Entry 8THL (electron microscopy, 3.10 A resolution); this record covers chains A and B of the 5 polymer chains in the assembly.

# Chain A
Name: Guanine nucleotide-binding protein G(i) subunit alpha-2, Guanine nucleotide-binding protein G(s) subunit alpha isoforms short, Guanine nucleotide-binding protein G(q) subunit alpha
Organism: Homo sapiens
Reference sequence: chimeric construct of P04899, P63092, P50148: residues 1-57 from P04899 (GNAI2_HUMAN) positions 1-57 (same numbers); residues 66-235 from P63092 positions 204-373 (UniProt number = residue number + 138); residues 236-246 from P50148 positions 349-359 (UniProt number = residue number + 113)
Sequence (246 residues; each row starts with the number of its first residue):
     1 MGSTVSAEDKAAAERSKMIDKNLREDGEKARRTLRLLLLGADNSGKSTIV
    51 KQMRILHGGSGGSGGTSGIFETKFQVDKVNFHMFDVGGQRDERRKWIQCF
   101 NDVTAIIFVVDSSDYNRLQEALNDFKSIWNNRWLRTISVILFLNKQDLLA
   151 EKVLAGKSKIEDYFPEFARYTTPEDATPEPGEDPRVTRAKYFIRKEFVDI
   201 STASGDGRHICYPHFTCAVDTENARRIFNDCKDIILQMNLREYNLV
Disordered / not traced: 1-4, 52-67, 88-92, 174-182
Differences from the reference sequence: conflict Ser3 (Cys in P04899), Arg31 (Ala in P04899), Thr33 (Glu in P04899), 18 further conflict positions vs the reference (P50148) not listed; linker (58-65)
Curated features (UniProtKB/Swiss-Prot):
  - binding site (GTP): Gly40, Ala41, Ser44 to Ser47
  - binding site (Mg(2+)): Ser47
  - lipidation: Gly2 (N-myristoyl glycine)

# Chain B
Name: Guanine nucleotide-binding protein G(I)/G(S)/G(T) subunit beta-1
Organism: Homo sapiens
Reference sequence: P62873 (GBB1_HUMAN); numbering as in UniProt (aligned over 2-340)
Sequence (358 residues; numbered -17 to 340; the number before each row is that of its first residue; numbers below 1 keep their minus sign (Met-17 is residue -17)):
   -17 MHHHHHHLEVLFQGPGSSGSELDQLRQEAEQLKNQIRDARKACADATLSQ
    33 ITNNIDPVGRIQMRTRRTLRGHLAKIYAMHWGTDSRLLVSASQDGKLIIW
    83 DSYTTNKVHAIPLRSSWVMTCAYAPSGNYVACGGLDNICSIYNLKTREGN
   133 VRVSRELAGHTGYLSCCRFLDDNQIVTSSGDTTCALWDIETGQQTTTFTG
   183 HTGDVMSLSLAPDTRLFVSGACDASAKLWDVREGMCRQTFTGHESDINAI
   233 CFFPNGNAFATGSDDATCRLFDLRADQELMTYSHDNIICGITSVSFSKSG
   283 RLLLAGYDDFNCNVWDALKADRAGVLAGHDNRVSCLGVTDDGMAVATGSW
   333 DSFLKIWN
Disordered / not traced: -17 to 2
Differences from the reference sequence: expression tag (-17 to 1)
Curated features (UniProtKB/Swiss-Prot):
  - modified residue: Ser2 (N-acetylserine), His266 (Phosphohistidine)
  - natural variant: Leu30 (L30F: In MRD42; uncertain significance), Arg52 (R52G: In MRD42), Gly64 (G64V: In MRD42), Asp76 (D76E: In MRD42; D76G: In MRD42), Gly77 (G77S: In MRD42), Lys78 (K78R: In MRD42), Ile80 (I80N: In MRD42; I80T: In MRD42), His91 (H91R: In MRD42; uncertain significance), Ala92 (A92T: In MRD42), Pro94 (P94S: In MRD42), Leu95 (L95P: In MRD42), Arg96 (R96L: In MRD42), 5 further natural variant entries in UniProt

# Chain A / chain B interface
Contacting residue pairs (38; chain A residue first):
  Ala13(A) - Asn88(B)
  Arg15(A) - Val90(B)  hydrogen bond (side chain-backbone)
  Arg15(A) - His91(B)
  Ser16(A) - Asn88(B)
  Ser16(A) - Lys89(B)
  Ile19(A) - Lys89(B)
  Ile19(A) - Val90(B)
  Ile19(A) - Ala92(B)  hydrophobic
  Asp20(A) - Lys89(B)  salt bridge
  Leu23(A) - Gly53(B)
  Leu23(A) - Leu55(B)
  Leu23(A) - Lys78(B)
  Leu23(A) - Ile80(B)  hydrophobic
  Leu23(A) - Lys89(B)
  Asp26(A) - Lys78(B)  salt bridge
  Gly27(A) - Leu55(B)
  Arg35(A) - Trp99(B)
  Ile69(A) - Trp99(B)
  Ile69(A) - Leu117(B)  hydrogen bond (backbone-backbone)
  Ile69(A) - Asp118(B)
  Phe84(A) - Trp99(B)  hydrophobic
  Arg94(A) - Asp228(B)  salt bridge
  Lys95(A) - Tyr145(B)
  Lys95(A) - Met188(B)
  Lys95(A) - Cys204(B)
  Lys95(A) - Asp228(B)
  Lys95(A) - Asn230(B)  hydrogen bond
  Trp96(A) - Leu117(B)  hydrophobic
  Trp96(A) - Tyr145(B)
  Gln98(A) - Arg314(B)
  Gln98(A) - Trp332(B)
  Cys99(A) - Tyr59(B)  hydrogen bond (backbone-side chain)
  Cys99(A) - Trp99(B)  hydrophobic
  Cys99(A) - Leu117(B)  hydrophobic
  Phe100(A) - Trp99(B)  hydrophobic
  Phe100(A) - Leu117(B)  hydrophobic
  Asn101(A) - Trp332(B)
  Trp133(A) - Asp290(B)
Interface residues without a listed pair, chain A (22 interface residues in all): Ala12, Arg24, Gly68
Interface residues without a listed pair, chain B (23 interface residues in all): Thr87, Asn119

# Overview
22 residues of chain A and 23 residues of chain B are in contact; the contacts include 4 hydrogen bonds and 3
salt bridges. Polar pairs include Asp20(A)-Lys89(B), Asp26(A)-Lys78(B) and Arg94(A)-Asp228(B). Curated
annotation (UniProt) lists 6 GTP-binding residues and Mg2+-binding residue Ser47(A) on chain A.
Here chain A is Guanine nucleotide-binding protein G(i) subunit alpha-2, Guanine nucleotide-binding protein
G(s) subunit alpha isoforms short, Guanine nucleotide-binding protein G(q) subunit alpha and chain B is
Guanine nucleotide-binding protein G(I)/G(S)/G(T) subunit beta-1, both from Homo sapiens. Entry 8THL (Cryo-EM
structure of epinephrine-bound alpha-1A-adrenergic receptor in complex with heterotrimeric Gq-protein) was
determined by electron microscopy (same publication as 8THK).
